PDB entry 8OMR | electron microscopy, 3.30 A resolution | chains B and C of the 3 polymer chains in the assembly

Chain B:
Name: Queuine tRNA-ribosyltransferase accessory subunit 2
Source organism: Homo sapiens
Reference sequence: Q9H974 (QTRT2_HUMAN); numbering as in UniProt (aligned over 1-415)
Sequence (415 residues; numbered 1 to 415; the number before each row is that of its first residue):
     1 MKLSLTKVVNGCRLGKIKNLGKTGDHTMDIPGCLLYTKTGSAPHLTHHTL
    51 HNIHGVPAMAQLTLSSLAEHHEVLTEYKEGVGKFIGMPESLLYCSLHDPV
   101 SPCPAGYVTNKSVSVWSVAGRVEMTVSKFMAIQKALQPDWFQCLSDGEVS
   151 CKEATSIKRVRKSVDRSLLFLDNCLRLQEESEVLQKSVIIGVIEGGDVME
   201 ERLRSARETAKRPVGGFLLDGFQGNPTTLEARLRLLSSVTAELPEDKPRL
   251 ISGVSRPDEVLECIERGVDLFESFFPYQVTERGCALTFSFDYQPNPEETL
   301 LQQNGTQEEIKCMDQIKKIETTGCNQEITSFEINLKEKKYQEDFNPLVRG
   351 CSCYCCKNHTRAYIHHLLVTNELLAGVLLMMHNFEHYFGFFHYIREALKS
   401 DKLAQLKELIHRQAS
Not modelled in the structure: 295-326, 415
Metal / ion sites: Zn2+: Cys351, Cys353, Cys356, His382
Swiss-Prot annotation at these positions:
  - binding site (Zn(2+)): Cys351, Cys353, Cys356, His382

Chain C:
Molecule: tRNAAsp
Notes: engineered mutation(s): U1A, C2G, C3G, G69C, G70C, A71U
Sequence (75 nucleotides; numbered 1 to 75; the number before each row is that of its first residue):
     1 AGGUCGUUAGUAUAGUGGUGAGUAUCCCCGCCUGUCACGCGGGAGACCGG
    51 GGUUCGAUUCCCCGACGGCCUGCCA

Chain B / chain C interface:
Contacting residue pairs - 10 pairs, chain B then chain C:
  Ala119(B) - G10(C)  hydrogen bond to the base
  Ala119(B) - U11(C)  sugar contact
  Gly120(B) - U11(C)  sugar contact
  Arg121(B) - U11(C)  hydrogen bond to the sugar
  Arg121(B) - A12(C)  salt bridge to the phosphate
  Lys158(B) - U71(C)  salt bridge to the phosphate
  Arg159(B) - C69(C)  salt bridge to the phosphate
  Lys162(B) - C69(C)  salt bridge to the phosphate
  Asn371(B) - C38(C)  base contact
  Leu373(B) - C38(C)  base contact
Other interface residues (no listed pair), chain B (12 interface residues in all): Tyr107, Thr109, Ser156, Arg161
Other interface residues (no listed pair), chain C (12 interface residues in all): U13, C26, G67, G68, C70, A75

In short:
The chain B/chain C interface involves 12 residues from each chain, with 2 hydrogen bonds and 4 salt bridges.
Polar contacts include Ala119(B)-G10(C), Arg121(B)-U11(C) and Arg121(B)-A12(C). Cys351(B), Cys353(B),
Cys356(B) and His382(B) form the Zn2+ site. From UniProt: 4 Zn2+-binding residues on chain B.
Chain B is Queuine tRNA-ribosyltransferase accessory subunit 2 (Homo sapiens) and chain C is tRNAAsp; the
structure, Human tRNA guanine transglycosylase (TGT) bound to tRNAAsp, was determined by electron microscopy.
